Entry 8R83 (electron microscopy, 3.57 A resolution); this record covers chains L and K of the 12 polymer chains in the assembly.

[Chain L (and K)]
Name: Ig-like domain-containing protein
From: Homo sapiens
Notes: chain K of this document is another copy of the same molecule, construct and numbering; everything in this record applies to it too
UniProtKB: A0A7N5JWI9 (A0A7N5JWI9_AILME); residues 229-576 here correspond to UniProt positions 106-453 (UniProt number = residue number - 123)
Chain sequence (361 residues; row label = number of the first residue in the row):
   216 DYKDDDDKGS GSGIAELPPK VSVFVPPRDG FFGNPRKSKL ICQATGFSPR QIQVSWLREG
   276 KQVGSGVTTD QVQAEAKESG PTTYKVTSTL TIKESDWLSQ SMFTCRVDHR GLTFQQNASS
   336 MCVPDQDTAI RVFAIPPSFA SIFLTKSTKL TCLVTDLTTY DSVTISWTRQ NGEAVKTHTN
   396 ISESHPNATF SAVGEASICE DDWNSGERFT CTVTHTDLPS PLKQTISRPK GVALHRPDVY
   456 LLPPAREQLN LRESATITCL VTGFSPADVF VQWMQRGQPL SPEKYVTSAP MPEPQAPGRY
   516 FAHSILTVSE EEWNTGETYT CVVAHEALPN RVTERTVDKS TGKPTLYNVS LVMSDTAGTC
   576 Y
Not modelled in the structure: 216-344 (chain K: 216-344, 569-576)
Disulfides: Cys-367/Cys-426, Cys-474/Cys-536
Construct notes: expression tag (216-228)
From the paper describing this entry:
  - post-translational modification sites: Asn-563
  - binding site for N-acetylglucosamine: Asn-563

[How chain L and chain K interact]
Contacting residue pairs (33):
  Tyr-455(L) with Glu-462(K)
  Leu-457(L) with Leu-457(K), hydrophobic
  Glu-462(L) with Val-454(K); Tyr-455(K); Arg-550(K), salt bridge
  Thr-471(L) with Leu-475(K)
  Thr-473(L) with Leu-457(K)
  Glu-498(L) with Pro-509(K)
  Val-501(L) with Met-506(K), hydrophobic; Pro-509(K)
  Gln-510(L) with Ser-469(K); Thr-522(K), hydrogen bond
  Phe-516(L) with Val-501(K), hydrophobic; Ile-520(K), hydrophobic
  His-518(L) with His-518(K), hydrogen bond
  Thr-522(L) with Gln-510(K)
  Lys-558(L) with Arg-461(K)
  Thr-560(L) with Thr-560(K); Leu-561(K), hydrogen bond (backbone-backbone)
  Tyr-562(L) with Leu-561(K); Tyr-562(K), hydrophobic; Asn-563(K)
  Asn-563(L) with Asn-563(K)
  Val-564(L) with Asn-563(K); Val-564(K); Ser-565(K), hydrogen bond (backbone-backbone)
  Ser-565(L) with Ser-565(K)
  Leu-566(L) with Ser-565(K), hydrogen bond (backbone-backbone); Leu-566(K); Val-567(K), hydrogen bond (backbone-backbone)
  Val-567(L) with Val-567(K)
  Met-568(L) with Val-567(K), hydrogen bond (backbone-backbone); Met-568(K)
Other interface residues (no listed pair), chain L (29 interface residues in all): Ala-460, Gln-463, Leu-466, Leu-475, Met-506, Pro-509, Gly-557, Pro-559, Leu-561
Other interface residues (no listed pair), chain K (31 interface residues in all): Asp-453, Pro-458, Ala-460, Gln-463, Thr-471, Glu-498, Lys-558

[Summary]
Chain L and chain K form an interface of 29 and 31 residues respectively, with 7 hydrogen bonds and 1 salt
bridge. Polar contacts include Glu-462(L)/Arg-550(K), Gln-510(L)/Thr-522(K) and His-518(L)/His-518(K). From
the paper: a binding site for N-acetylglucosamine at Asn-563(L); a modification site at Asn-563(L).
Both chains are Ig-like domain-containing protein (Homo sapiens). Entry 8R83 (pentameric IgMFc-AIM complex
global refinement) was determined by electron microscopy, deposited together with 8R84.
